Entry 8TUN (electron microscopy, 3.40 A resolution); this record covers chains K and L of the 12 polymer chains in the assembly.

== Chain K (and L) ==
Protein: Capsular biosynthesis protein
Organism: Caldimonas thermodepolymerans
Notes: chain L of this document is another copy of the same molecule, construct and numbering; everything in this record applies to it too
UniProtKB: A0A2S5T4A0 (A0A2S5T4A0_9BURK); residues 3-371 here correspond to UniProt positions 2-370 (UniProt number = residue number - 1)
Sequence (390 residues; row label = number of the first residue in the row; numbers below 1 keep their minus sign (Met-2 is residue -2)):
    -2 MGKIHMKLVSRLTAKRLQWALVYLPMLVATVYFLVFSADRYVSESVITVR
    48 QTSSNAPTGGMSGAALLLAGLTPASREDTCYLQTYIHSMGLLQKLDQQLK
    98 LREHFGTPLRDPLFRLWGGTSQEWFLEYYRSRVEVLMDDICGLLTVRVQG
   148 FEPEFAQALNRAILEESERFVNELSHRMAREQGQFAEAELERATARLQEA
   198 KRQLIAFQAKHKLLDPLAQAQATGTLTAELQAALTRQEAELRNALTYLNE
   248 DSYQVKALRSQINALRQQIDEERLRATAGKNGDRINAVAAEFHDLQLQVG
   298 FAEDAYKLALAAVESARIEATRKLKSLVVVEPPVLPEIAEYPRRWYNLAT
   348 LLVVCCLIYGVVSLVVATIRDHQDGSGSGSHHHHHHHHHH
Unresolved in the structure: -2 to 5, 51-71, 190-300, 372-387 (chain L: -2 to 9, 51-71, 184-302, 370-387)
Construct notes: initiating methionine (-2); expression tag (-1 to 2, 372-387); conflict Cys77 (Leu76 in A0A2S5T4A0), Cys138 (Ser137 in A0A2S5T4A0)

== Chain K / chain L interface ==
Pairs across the interface (28; chain K residue first):
  Thr45(K) - Tyr78(L)
  Arg47(K) - Tyr78(L)
  Arg47(K) - Met175(L)
  Thr49(K) - Met175(L)
  Thr49(K) - Glu178(L)  hydrogen bond
  Thr49(K) - Gln179(L)
  Ser50(K) - Gln179(L)  hydrogen bond
  Cys138(K) - Cys77(L)  hydrophobic
  Leu140(K) - Cys77(L)  hydrophobic
  Ile315(K) - Phe182(L)  hydrophobic
  Thr318(K) - Phe182(L)
  Arg319(K) - Phe182(L)
  Lys320(K) - Glu178(L)
  Leu324(K) - Arg174(L)  hydrogen bond (backbone-side chain)
  Val325(K) - Leu171(L)  hydrophobic
  Val325(K) - Arg174(L)
  Val326(K) - Arg174(L)
  Val327(K) - Thr81(L)
  Val327(K) - Phe167(L)
  Glu328(K) - Ser85(L)
  Glu328(K) - Met86(L)  hydrogen bond (side chain-backbone)
  Val331(K) - Met86(L)  hydrophobic
  Val331(K) - Gln90(L)
  Leu332(K) - Gln119(L)
  Glu334(K) - Gln119(L)
  Glu334(K) - Glu120(L)  hydrogen bond (backbone-side chain)
  Ile335(K) - Ser118(L)
  Ile335(K) - Glu120(L)  hydrogen bond (backbone-side chain)
Other interface residues (no listed pair), chain K (22 interface residues in all): Val43, Ser323, Pro333
Other interface residues (no listed pair), chain L (18 interface residues in all): Tyr82, Gly87

== In short ==
The interface between chain K and chain L involves 22 residues on one side and 18 on the other, with 6
hydrogen bonds. Polar pairs include Thr49(K)-Glu178(L), Ser50(K)-Gln179(L) and Leu324(K)-Arg174(L).
Both chains are Capsular biosynthesis protein (Caldimonas thermodepolymerans). Entry 8TUN (S.
thermodepolymerans KpsM-KpsE in Glycolipid 1 state with rigid body fitted KpsT) was determined by electron
microscopy (same publication as 8TSH, 8TSI, 8TSL, 8TSW and 8TT3).
